1VA5 - chain A; structure by X-ray diffraction, 2.02 A resolution.

== Chain A ==
Name: Antigen 85-C
Organism: Mycobacterium tuberculosis
Notes: EC 2.3.1.-
UniProtKB: P0A4V4 (A85C_MYCTU); residues 1-294 here correspond to UniProt positions 47-340 (UniProt number = residue number + 46)
Sequence (303 residues; row label = number of the first residue in the row; numbering starts at 0):
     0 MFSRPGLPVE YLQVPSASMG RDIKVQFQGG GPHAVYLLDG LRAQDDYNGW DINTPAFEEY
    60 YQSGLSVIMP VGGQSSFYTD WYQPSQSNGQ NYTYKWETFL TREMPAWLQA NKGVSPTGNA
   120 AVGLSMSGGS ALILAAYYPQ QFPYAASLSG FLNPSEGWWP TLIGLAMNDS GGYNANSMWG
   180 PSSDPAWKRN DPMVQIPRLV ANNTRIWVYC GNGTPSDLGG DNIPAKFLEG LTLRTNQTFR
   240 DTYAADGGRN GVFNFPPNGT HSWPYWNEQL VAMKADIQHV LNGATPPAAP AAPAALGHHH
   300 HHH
Disordered / not traced: 283-302
Construct notes: initiating methionine (0); expression tag (295-302)
Reported in the primary citation:
  - catalytic residues: Ser124
  - binding site for octyl 1-thio-beta-D-glucopyranoside: Asp38, Gly39, Leu40, Arg41, Phe150, Asn152, Trp158, Leu161, Ile162, Ala165, Leu227, Arg233, Thr234, Thr237, Trp262

== Summary ==
The paper reports the catalytic residue Ser124; a binding site for octyl 1-thio-beta-D-glucopyranoside at
Asp38, Gly39 and Leu40 among others.
Chain A is Antigen 85-C (Mycobacterium tuberculosis); the structure, Antigen 85C with octylthioglucoside in
active site, was determined by X-ray diffraction (same publication as 1SFR).
